Entry 4C93 (X-ray diffraction, 2.69 A resolution); this record covers chains B and C of the 5 polymer chains in the assembly.

# Chain B (and C)
Protein: DNA polymerase alpha-binding protein
Source organism: Saccharomyces cerevisiae
Notes: fragment: c-terminal domain, residues 471-927; chain C of this document is another copy of the same molecule, construct and numbering; everything in this record applies to it too
Reference sequence: Q01454 (CTF4_YEAST); numbering as in UniProt (aligned over 471-927)
Sequence (478 residues; each row starts with the number of its first residue):
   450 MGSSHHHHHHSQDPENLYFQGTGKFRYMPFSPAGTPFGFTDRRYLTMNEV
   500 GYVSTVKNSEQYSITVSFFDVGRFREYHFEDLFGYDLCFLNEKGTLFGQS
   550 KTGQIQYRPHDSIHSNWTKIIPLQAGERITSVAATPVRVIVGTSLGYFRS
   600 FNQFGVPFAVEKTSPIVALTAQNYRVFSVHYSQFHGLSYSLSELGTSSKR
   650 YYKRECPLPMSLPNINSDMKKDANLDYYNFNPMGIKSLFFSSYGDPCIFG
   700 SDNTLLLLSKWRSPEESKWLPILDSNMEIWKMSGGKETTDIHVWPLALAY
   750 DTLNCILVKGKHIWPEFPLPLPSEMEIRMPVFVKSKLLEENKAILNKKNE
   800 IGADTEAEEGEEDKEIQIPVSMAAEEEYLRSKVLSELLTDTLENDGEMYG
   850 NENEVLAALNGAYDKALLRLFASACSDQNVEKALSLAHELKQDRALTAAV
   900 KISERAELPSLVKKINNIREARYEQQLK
Disordered / not traced: 450-473, 791-813 (chain C: 450-473, 664-670, 777-927)
Sequence notes: expression tag (450-470)

# Chain B / chain C interface
Pairs across the interface - 9 pairs, chain B then chain C:
  F633(B) with H634(C); L636(C); S637(C); E654(C); C655(C); P656(C), hydrophobic
  H634(B) with P656(C)
  Y650(B) with E714(C)
  R653(B) with E714(C), hydrogen bond (side chain-backbone)
Also at the interface, not in a pair above, chain B (5 interface residues in all): Q632

# Summary
Chain B and chain C form an interface of 5 and 7 residues respectively; the contacts include 1 hydrogen bond.
Its one hydrogen-bonded contact is R653(B)-E714(C).
Both chains are DNA polymerase alpha-binding protein (Saccharomyces cerevisiae). Entry 4C93 (Crystal structure
of the carboxy-terminal domain of yeast Ctf4 bound to Pol alpha) was determined by X-ray diffraction (same
publication as 4C8H, 4C8S and 4C95).
